8ABV - chain A; structure by X-ray diffraction, 1.68 A resolution.

Chain A:
Protein: SnoaL-like domain-containing protein
Source organism: Sphingomonas paucimobilis
UniProt: G2IQR8 (G2IQR8_SPHSK); residue numbers follow UniProt; this construct covers 1-242
Amino-acid sequence (263 residues; each row starts with the number of its first residue; numbers below 1 keep their minus sign (Met-20 is residue -20)):
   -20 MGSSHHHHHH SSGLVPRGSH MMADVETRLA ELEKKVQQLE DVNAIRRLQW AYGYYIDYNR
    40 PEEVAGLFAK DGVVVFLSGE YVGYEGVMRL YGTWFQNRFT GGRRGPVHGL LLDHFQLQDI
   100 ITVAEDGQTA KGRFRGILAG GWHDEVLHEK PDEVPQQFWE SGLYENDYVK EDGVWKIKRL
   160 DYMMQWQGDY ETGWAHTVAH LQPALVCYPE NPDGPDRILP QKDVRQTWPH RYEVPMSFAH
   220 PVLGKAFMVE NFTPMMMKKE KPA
Disordered / not traced: -20 to -2
Sequence notes: initiating methionine (-20); expression tag (-19 to 0)
Ligand contacts:
  - LJL ((1R,2S)-1,2-bis(3-methoxy-4-oxidanyl-phenyl)propane-1,3-diol): Tyr31, Ile35, Phe55, Leu69, Tyr70, Trp73, Phe74, Arg77, Phe78, Leu91, His93, Leu117, Val133, Phe137, Glu139, Tyr143, Tyr161, Gln166, His179, Leu180
  - LJL / LJU: Tyr31, Ile35, Val53, Phe55, Leu69, Tyr70, Trp73, Phe74, Arg77, Phe78, Leu91, His93, Leu117, Val133, Phe137, Glu139, Tyr143, Leu159, Tyr161, Gln166, His179, Leu180
  - LJU ((1S,2R)-1,2-bis(3-methoxy-4-oxidanyl-phenyl)propane-1,3-diol): Tyr31, Ile35, Val53, Phe55, Leu69, Tyr70, Trp73, Phe74, Arg77, Phe78, Leu91, His93, Leu117, Val133, Phe137, Glu139, Tyr143, Leu159, Tyr161, Gln166, His179, Leu180
What the authors report for this chain:
  - binding site for LJU: Tyr31, Tyr70, Arg77, His93, Glu139, Tyr143, Tyr161, Gln166, His179
  - catalytic residues: Asp36, His93 (by similarity / conservation)

In short:
Ligands of chain A: compound LJU, compound LJL and LJL / LJU. From the paper: catalytic residues Asp36 and
His93; a binding site for LJU at Tyr31, Tyr70 and Arg77 among others.
Chain A is SnoaL-like domain-containing protein (Sphingomonas paucimobilis); the structure, Crystal structure
of SpLdpA in complex with erythro-DGPD, was determined by X-ray diffraction, deposited together with 8ABT,
8ABU and 8ABW.
